9CM7 - chains R and B of the 5 polymer chains in the assembly; structure by electron microscopy, 3.29 A resolution.

# Chain R
Molecule: Free fatty acid receptor 2
Organism: Homo sapiens
Reference sequence: O15552 (FFAR2_HUMAN); numbering as in UniProt (aligned over 1-330)
Amino-acid sequence (544 residues; numbered -44 to 499; the number before each row is that of its first residue; numbers below 1 keep their minus sign (Asp-44 is residue -44)):
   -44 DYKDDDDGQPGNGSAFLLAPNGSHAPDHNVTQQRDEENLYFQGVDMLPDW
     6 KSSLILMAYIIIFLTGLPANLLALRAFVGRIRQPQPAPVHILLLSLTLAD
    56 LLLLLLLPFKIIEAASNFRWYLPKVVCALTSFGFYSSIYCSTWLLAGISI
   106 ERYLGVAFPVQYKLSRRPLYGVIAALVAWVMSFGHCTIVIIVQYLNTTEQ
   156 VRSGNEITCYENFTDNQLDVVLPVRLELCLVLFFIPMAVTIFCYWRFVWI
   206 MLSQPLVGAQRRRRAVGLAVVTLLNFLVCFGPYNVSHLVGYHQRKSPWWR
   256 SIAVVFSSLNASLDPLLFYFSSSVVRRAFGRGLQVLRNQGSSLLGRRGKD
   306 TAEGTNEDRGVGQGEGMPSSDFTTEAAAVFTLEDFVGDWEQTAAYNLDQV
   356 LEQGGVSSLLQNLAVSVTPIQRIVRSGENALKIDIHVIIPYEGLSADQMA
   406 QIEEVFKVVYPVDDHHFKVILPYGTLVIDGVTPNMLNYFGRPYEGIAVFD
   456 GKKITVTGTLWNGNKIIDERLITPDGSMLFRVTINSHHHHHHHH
Not modelled in the structure: -44 to 2, 152-162, 280-499
Differences from the reference sequence: expression tag (-44 to 0, 331-499)
UniProt features mapped onto this chain:
  - glycosylation (N-linked (GlcNAc...) asparagine): Asn151, Asn167
Disulfides: Cys82-Cys164
Residues lining bound ligands:
  - tug-1375 (9UJ; (2R,4R)-2-(2-chlorophenyl)-3-[4-(3,5-dimethyl-1,2-oxazol-4-yl)phenyl]carbonyl-1,3-thiazolidine-4-carboxylic acid): Ala83, Ser86, Phe87, Tyr90, Tyr94, Cys141, Val144, Ile145, Val147, Gln148, Tyr165, Phe168, Gln172, Val175, Val176, Val179, Arg180, Leu183, Tyr238, Arg255
  - A1AZB (N-[(3M)-3-(2-carbamimidamido-4-methyl-1,3-thiazol-5-yl)phenyl]-4-fluorobenzamide): Pro43, Trp98, Ala101, Gly102, Ile105, Glu106, Leu109, Tyr117, Ser120, Tyr125, Ile128, Ala129, Val132, Ile190, Pro191, Val194
What the authors report for this chain:
  - binding site for A1AZB: Trp98, Glu106
  - binding site for A1AZB: Ser120, Tyr125 (from molecular simulation)
  - mutagenesis - E106G: abolished signaling in response to A1AZB
  - mutagenesis - L47Y, G102V (100-fold), Y117A (50-fold), S120E, R121A, G126S, A129V: decreased signaling in response to A1AZB
  - mutagenesis - Q116A, Y117F, S120F, Y125Q: unchanged signaling in response to A1AZB
  - contacts within the chain: Arg107-Tyr199 (from molecular simulation)
  - mutagenesis - A129V, V226A, N230D, N230S: unchanged signaling in response to tug-1375
  - mutagenesis - N230D: unchanged binding to [3HJGLPG0974
  - mutagenesis - Y238A, H242A, R255A: abolished signaling in response to tug-1375
  - mutagenesis - Y94A, V144A, V144N, L183A, L183N: decreased signaling in response to tug-1375

# Chain B
Molecule: Guanine nucleotide-binding protein G(I)/G(S)/G(T) subunit beta-1
Organism: Homo sapiens
Reference sequence: P62873 (GBB1_HUMAN); residue numbers follow UniProt; this construct covers 2-340
Amino-acid sequence (376 residues; numbered -9 to 366; the number before each row is that of its first residue; numbers below 1 keep their minus sign (Met-9 is residue -9)):
    -9 MHHHHHHGSSGSELDQLRQEAEQLKNQIRDARKACADATLSQITNNIDPV
    41 GRIQMRTRRTLRGHLAKIYAMHWGTDSRLLVSASQDGKLIIWDSYTTNKV
    91 HAIPLRSSWVMTCAYAPSGNYVACGGLDNICSIYNLKTREGNVRVSRELA
   141 GHTGYLSCCRFLDDNQIVTSSGDTTCALWDIETGQQTTTFTGHTGDVMSL
   191 SLAPDTRLFVSGACDASAKLWDVREGMCRQTFTGHESDINAICFFPNGNA
   241 FATGSDDATCRLFDLRADQELMTYSHDNIICGITSVSFSKSGRLLLAGYD
   291 DFNCNVWDALKADRAGVLAGHDNRVSCLGVTDDGMAVATGSWDSFLKIWN
   341 GSSGGGGSGGGGSSGVSGWRLFKKIS
Not modelled in the structure: -9 to 3, 344-366
Differences from the reference sequence: initiating methionine (-9); expression tag (-8 to 1, 341-366)
UniProt features mapped onto this chain:
  - modified residue: Ser2 (N-acetylserine), His266 (Phosphohistidine)

# Interface between chain R and chain B
Pairs across the interface - 9 pairs, chain R then chain B:
  Arg37(R) - Arg52(B)
  Arg37(R) - Phe335(B)
  Gln38(R) - Asp312(B)  hydrogen bond
  Gln38(R) - Phe335(B)
  Pro39(R) - His54(B)
  Pro39(R) - Leu55(B)  hydrophobic
  Pro39(R) - Ser334(B)
  Pro39(R) - Phe335(B)
  Gln40(R) - Leu55(B)

# In short
4 residues of chain R and 6 residues of chain B are in contact; the contacts include 1 hydrogen bond. The
hydrogen-bonded pair is Gln38(R)-Asp312(B). From the paper: a binding site for A1AZB at Trp98(R), Glu106(R)
and Ser120(R) among others; L47Y, G102V and Y117A of chain R, among others, reduce signaling in response to
A1AZB; 23 substitutions were tested in all.
Chain R is Free fatty acid receptor 2 and chain B is Guanine nucleotide-binding protein G(I)/G(S)/G(T) subunit
beta-1, both from Homo sapiens; the structure, Cryo-EM structure of Gi-coupled FFA2 in complex with TUG-1375
and AZ-1729, was determined by electron microscopy together with 9CLW, 9CM3 and 9NS9 from the same study.
